PDB entry 4I80 | X-ray diffraction, 3.10 A resolution | chains A and B

== Chain A ==
Molecule: Menin
Organism: Homo sapiens
UniProt: O00255 (MEN1_HUMAN), isoform O00255-2; residue numbers follow UniProt; this construct covers 2-459, 520-610
Sequence (550 residues; row label = number of the first residue in the row; note: 60 numbers in that range are skipped by the numbering (no residue carries them; nothing is unmodelled there)):
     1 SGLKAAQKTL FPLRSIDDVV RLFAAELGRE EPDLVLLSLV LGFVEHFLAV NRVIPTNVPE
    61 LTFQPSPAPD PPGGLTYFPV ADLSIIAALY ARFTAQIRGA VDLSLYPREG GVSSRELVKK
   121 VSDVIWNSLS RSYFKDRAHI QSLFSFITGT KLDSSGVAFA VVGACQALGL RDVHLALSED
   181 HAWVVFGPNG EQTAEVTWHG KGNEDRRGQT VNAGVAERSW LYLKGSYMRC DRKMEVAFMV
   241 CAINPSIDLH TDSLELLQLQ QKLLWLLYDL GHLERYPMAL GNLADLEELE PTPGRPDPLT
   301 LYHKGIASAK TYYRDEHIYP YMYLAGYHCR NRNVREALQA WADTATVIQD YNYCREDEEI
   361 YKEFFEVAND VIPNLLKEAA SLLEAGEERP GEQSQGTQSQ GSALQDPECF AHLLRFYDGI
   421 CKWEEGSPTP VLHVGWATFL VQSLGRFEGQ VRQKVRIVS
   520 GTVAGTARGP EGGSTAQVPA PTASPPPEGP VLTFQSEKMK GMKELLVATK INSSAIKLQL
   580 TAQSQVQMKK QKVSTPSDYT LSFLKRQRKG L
Not modelled in the structure: 1, 386-401, 528-547, 582-610
Differences from the reference sequence: expression tag (1)
UniProt features mapped onto this chain:
  - natural variant: Pro12 (P12L: In MEN1), Leu22 (L22R: In MEN1), Glu26 (E26K: In parathyroid adenoma and MEN1), Leu39 (L39W: In MEN1), Gly42 (G42D: In MEN1), Glu45 (E45G: In MEN1; E45K: In MEN1), Leu89 to Ala95 (deletion: In MEN1), Arg98 (R98L: In MEN1), Gly110 (G110E: In MEN1), Lys119 (deletion: In MEN1), Lys135 (K135I: In MEN1), His139 (H139D: In MEN1; H139P: In MEN1; H139R: In MEN1; H139Y: In MEN1), 76 further natural variant entries in UniProt
  - mutagenesis: Ala182 (A182F: Reduced interaction with KMT2A), Met278 (M278W: Loss of interaction with KMT2A and JUND), Asp285 (D285R: Reduced interaction with KMT2A; when associated with R-288 and R-290), Glu288 (E288R: Reduced interaction with KMT2A; when associated with R-285 and R-290), Glu290 (E290R: Reduced interaction with KMT2A; when associated with R-285 and R-288), Tyr319 (Y319A: Reduced interaction with KMT2A), Tyr323 (Y323A: Reduced interaction with KMT2A), Glu366 (E366A: Reduced interaction with KMT2A; when associated with A-370), Asp370 (D370A: Reduced interaction with KMT2A; when associated with A-366)
  - modified residue: Ser543 (Phosphoserine), Thr594 (Phosphothreonine)

== Chain B ==
Molecule: macrocyclic peptidomimetic
Sequence (9 residues; numbered 5 to 13; the number before each row is that of its first residue):
     5 XRWXFPARP
Modified residues: ACE (acetyl group) at position 5; 1E3 ((2S)-2,9-diaminononanoic acid) at position 8
Glycans and other covalent adducts: covalent link 1E3_8-Pro13

== How chain A and chain B interact ==
Pairs across the interface - 29 pairs, chain A then chain B:
  Asp136(A) - Arg6(B)
  Asp136(A) - Trp7(B)
  Arg137(A) - Arg6(B)
  Arg137(A) - Trp7(B)
  Ala138(A) - Arg6(B)  hydrogen bond (backbone-backbone)
  Asp153(A) - Trp7(B)
  Ser154(A) - Trp7(B)
  Ser155(A) - Trp7(B)
  Ser155(A) - Pro10(B)
  Ser178(A) - Phe9(B)
  Glu179(A) - Phe9(B)
  Asp180(A) - Phe9(B)
  His181(A) - Phe9(B)
  Phe238(A) - Pro10(B)  hydrophobic
  Cys241(A) - Ala11(B)  hydrophobic
  Asn244(A) - ACE_5(B)  hydrogen bond (side chain-backbone)
  Asn244(A) - Arg6(B)  hydrogen bond (side chain-backbone)
  Ser246(A) - ACE_5(B)
  Met278(A) - Pro10(B)
  Met278(A) - Ala11(B)
  Met278(A) - Arg12(B)
  Asn282(A) - Ala11(B)
  Tyr319(A) - Arg12(B)
  Tyr319(A) - Pro13(B)  hydrophobic
  Tyr323(A) - Ala11(B)  hydrogen bond (side chain-backbone)
  Tyr323(A) - Arg12(B)  hydrogen bond (side chain-backbone)
  Tyr323(A) - Pro13(B)  hydrophobic
  Glu359(A) - Arg12(B)  salt bridge
  Glu363(A) - Arg12(B)  salt bridge
Interface residues without a listed pair, chain A (28 interface residues in all): His139, Leu177, Ala182, Ala242, Leu249, Tyr276, Ala279, Met322

== Summary ==
The interface between chain A and chain B involves 28 residues on one side and 8 on the other; the contacts
include 5 hydrogen bonds and 2 salt bridges. Polar contacts include Glu359(A)-Arg12(B), Glu363(A)-Arg12(B) and
Asn244(A)-ACE_5(B). From UniProt: 9 mutagenesis sites on chain A.
Chain A is Menin (Homo sapiens) and chain B is macrocyclic peptidomimetic; the structure, Crystal structure of
human menin in complex with a high-affinity macrocyclic peptidomimetics, was determined by X-ray diffraction.
